PDB entry 9L1X | electron microscopy, 2.69 A resolution | chains C and J of the 12 polymer chains in the assembly

Chain C:
Name: Histone H2A type 1-B/E
Source organism: Homo sapiens
UniProt: P04908 (H2A1B_HUMAN); residues 1-119 here correspond to UniProt positions 2-120 (UniProt number = residue number + 1)
Amino-acid sequence (119 residues; each row starts with the number of its first residue):
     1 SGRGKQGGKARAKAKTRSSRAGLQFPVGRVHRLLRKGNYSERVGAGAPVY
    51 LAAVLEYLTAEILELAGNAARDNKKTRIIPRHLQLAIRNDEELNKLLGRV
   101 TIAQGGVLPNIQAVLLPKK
Unresolved in the structure: 1-10, 119

Chain J:
Molecule: 601 DNA
Source organism: Homo sapiens
Sequence (189 nucleotides; numbered -94 to 94; the number before each row is that of its first residue; numbers below 1 keep their minus sign (DA-94 is residue -94)):
   -94 ATCCGGGTGATGCCGGATGCCATCGAGAATCCCGGTGCCGAGGCCGCTCA
   -44 ATTGGTCGTAGACAGCTCTAGCACCGCTTAAACGCACGTACGCGCTGTCC
     6 CCCGCGTTTTAACCGCCAAGGGGATTACTCCCTAGTCTCCAGGCACGTGT
    56 CAGATATATACATCCGATTCCAGTGCCGGTGTCGCTGAT
Unresolved in the structure: -94 to -78, 85-94

Chain C / chain J interface:
Pairs across the interface (14):
  Arg11(C) - DT43(J)  hydrogen bond to the base
  Arg11(C) - DC44(J)  hydrogen bond to the sugar
  Arg29(C) - DC49(J)  salt bridge to the phosphate
  Arg42(C) - DT38(J)  hydrogen bond to the sugar
  Arg42(C) - DA39(J)  phosphate contact
  Val43(C) - DT38(J)  sugar contact
  Val43(C) - DA39(J)  hydrogen bond to the phosphate
  Gly44(C) - DT38(J)  phosphate contact
  Ala45(C) - DT38(J)  hydrogen bond to the phosphate
  Lys75(C) - DG58(J)  phosphate contact
  Thr76(C) - DA57(J)  sugar contact
  Thr76(C) - DG58(J)  hydrogen bond to the phosphate
  Arg77(C) - DA57(J)  hydrogen bond to the sugar
  Arg77(C) - DG58(J)  hydrogen bond to the phosphate
Interface residues without a listed pair, chain C (11 interface residues in all): Thr16, Glu41
Interface residues without a listed pair, chain J (10 interface residues in all): DG47, DG48, DA59

Overview:
Chain C and chain J form an interface of 11 and 10 residues respectively, with 8 hydrogen bonds and 1 salt
bridge. Among the polar pairs are Arg11(C)-DT43(J), Arg11(C)-DC44(J) and Arg42(C)-DT38(J).
Chain C is Histone H2A type 1-B/E and chain J is 601 DNA, both from Homo sapiens; the structure,
hDEK-nucleosome complex (conformation 1), was determined by electron microscopy, deposited together with 9L22.
